Entry 4HUQ (X-ray diffraction, 3.00 A resolution); this record covers chains B and T of the 4 polymer chains in the assembly.

Chain B:
Protein: Energy-coupling factor transporter ATP-binding protein EcfA 2
From: Lactobacillus brevis
Notes: EC 3.6.3.-
UniProt: Q03PY5 (ECFA2_LACBA); residues 1-279 here = UniProt positions 1-279
Sequence (279 residues; numbered 1 to 279; the number before each row is that of its first residue):
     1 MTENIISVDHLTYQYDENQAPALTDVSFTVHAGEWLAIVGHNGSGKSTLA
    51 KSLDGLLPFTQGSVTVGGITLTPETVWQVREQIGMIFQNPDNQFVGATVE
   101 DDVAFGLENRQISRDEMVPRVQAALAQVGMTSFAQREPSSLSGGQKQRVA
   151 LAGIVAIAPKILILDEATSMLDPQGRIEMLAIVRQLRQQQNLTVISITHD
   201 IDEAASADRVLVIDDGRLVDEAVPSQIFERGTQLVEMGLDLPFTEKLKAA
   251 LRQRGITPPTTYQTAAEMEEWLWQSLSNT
Unresolved in the structure: 1-2, 278-279
Curated features (UniProtKB/Swiss-Prot):
  - binding site (ATP): Gly40 to Ser47

Chain T:
Protein: Energy-coupling factor transporter transmembrane protein EcfT
From: Lactobacillus brevis
UniProt: Q03PY7 (ECFT_LACBA); numbering as in UniProt (aligned over 1-266)
Sequence (280 residues; each row starts with the number of its first residue; numbers below 1 keep their minus sign (Met-13 is residue -13)):
   -13 MGSSHHHHHHSQDPMSNFIFGRYLPLDSVVHRLDPRAKLMLSFCYIIVVF
    37 LANNIWSYAILIAFTVGAILSSKISLGFFLKGIRPLLWLIVFTVVLQLLF
    87 SPAGGHTYFHWAFINVTQDGLINAGYIFVRFLLIIMMSTLLTLSTQPLDI
   137 ATGLASLMKPLRWVKVPVDTLAMMLSIALRFVPTLMDEATKIMNAQRARG
   187 VDFGEGGLFKQAKSLIPLMVPLFMSAFNRAEDLSTAMEARGYQDSEHRSQ
   237 YRILTWQRRDTVTWLLFLLGFVAILIFRHW
Unresolved in the structure: -13 to 5, 88-99, 263-266
Differences from the reference sequence: expression tag (-13 to 0)

How chain B and chain T interact:
Pairs across the interface (47):
  Leu56(B) - Thr221(T)
  Trp77(B) - Glu224(T)
  Trp77(B) - Tyr228(T)
  Trp77(B) - Gln229(T)  hydrogen bond
  Arg80(B) - Glu224(T)
  Phe87(B) - Thr221(T)
  Phe87(B) - Ala222(T)  hydrophobic
  Phe87(B) - Ala225(T)  hydrophobic
  Asp91(B) - Arg166(T)
  Asp91(B) - Arg215(T)  salt bridge
  Asn92(B) - Arg215(T)  hydrogen bond
  Asn92(B) - Asp218(T)  hydrogen bond
  Gln93(B) - Leu219(T)
  Gln93(B) - Ala222(T)
  Phe94(B) - Arg166(T)
  Phe94(B) - Leu219(T)
  Val95(B) - Ile163(T)  hydrophobic
  Val95(B) - Arg166(T)
  Val95(B) - Leu219(T)  hydrophobic
  Val95(B) - Met223(T)  hydrophobic
  Thr98(B) - Arg238(T)
  Glu100(B) - Tyr237(T)  hydrogen bond
  Asp101(B) - Arg238(T)  salt bridge
  Asp102(B) - Arg226(T)  salt bridge
  Val103(B) - Arg226(T)
  Ala104(B) - Tyr237(T)  hydrophobic
  Phe105(B) - Met223(T)  hydrophobic
  Phe105(B) - Arg226(T)
  Phe105(B) - Tyr228(T)  hydrophobic
  Gly106(B) - Arg226(T)
  Glu108(B) - Arg234(T)  salt bridge
  Glu108(B) - Ser235(T)  hydrogen bond (backbone-backbone)
  Glu108(B) - Gln236(T)
  Glu108(B) - Tyr237(T)  hydrogen bond (side chain-backbone)
  Asn109(B) - Gly227(T)  hydrogen bond (side chain-backbone)
  Asn109(B) - His233(T)
  Asn109(B) - Arg234(T)
  Gln111(B) - His233(T)
  Gln111(B) - Arg234(T)
  Gln111(B) - Ser235(T)
  Ile112(B) - Ser235(T)  hydrogen bond (backbone-side chain)
  Ser113(B) - Ser235(T)  hydrogen bond
  Arg114(B) - Ser235(T)
  Arg114(B) - Gln236(T)
  Met117(B) - Ser235(T)
  Ser139(B) - Thr170(T)
  Gly153(B) - Arg226(T)
Also at the interface, not in a pair above, chain B (34 interface residues in all): Asp54, Ile83, Met85, Gly96, Val118, Val121, Pro138, Val149
Also at the interface, not in a pair above, chain T (24 interface residues in all): Met159, Pro169, Asp173

Summary:
34 residues of chain B face 24 of chain T across their interface, with 9 hydrogen bonds and 4 salt bridges.
Polar pairs include Asp91(B)-Arg215(T), Asp101(B)-Arg238(T) and Asp102(B)-Arg226(T). UniProt lists 8
ATP-binding residues on chain B.
Here chain B is Energy-coupling factor transporter ATP-binding protein EcfA 2 and chain T is Energy-coupling
factor transporter transmembrane protein EcfT, both from Lactobacillus brevis. Entry 4HUQ (Crystal Structure
of a transporter) was determined by X-ray diffraction.
